Entry 5WOH (X-ray diffraction, 1.58 A resolution); this record covers chains A and B of the 4 polymer chains in the assembly.

== Chain A ==
Protein: Hemoglobin subunit alpha
Source organism: Homo sapiens
UniProtKB: P69905 (HBA_HUMAN); residues 2-138 here correspond to UniProt positions 3-139 (UniProt number = residue number + 1)
Sequence (137 residues; each row starts with the number of its first residue):
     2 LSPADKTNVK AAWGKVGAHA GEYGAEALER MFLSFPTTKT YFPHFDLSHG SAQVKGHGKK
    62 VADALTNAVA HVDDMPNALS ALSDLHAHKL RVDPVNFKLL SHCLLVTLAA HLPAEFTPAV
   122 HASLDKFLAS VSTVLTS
Metal / ion sites: heme Fe near His-87 (its only coordinating residue here)
Small-molecule neighbours: heme (HEM): Met-32, Thr-39, Tyr-42, Phe-43, His-45, Phe-46, His-58, Lys-61, Val-62, Ala-65, Leu-66, Leu-83, Leu-86, His-87, Leu-91, Val-93, Asn-97, Phe-98, Leu-101, Leu-105, Val-132, Leu-136
Swiss-Prot annotation at these positions:
  - binding site (O2): His-58
  - binding site (heme b): His-87
  - site: Thr-8, Asn-9 (Microbial infection: Cleavage), Lys-11 (Not glycated), Ala-13, Trp-14 (Microbial infection: Cleavage), Tyr-24, Gly-25 (Microbial infection: Cleavage), Leu-29, Glu-30 (Microbial infection: Cleavage), His-45, Phe-46 (Microbial infection: Cleavage), Asp-47, Leu-48 (Microbial infection: Cleavage), Ser-52, Ala-53 (Microbial infection: Cleavage), Val-55, Lys-56 (Microbial infection: Cleavage), Lys-56 (Not glycated), Gly-59, Lys-60 (Microbial infection: Cleavage), Lys-60 (Not glycated), Lys-90 (Not glycated), Leu-91, Arg-92 (Microbial infection: Cleavage), Lys-99 (Not glycated), Leu-106, Val-107 (Microbial infection: Cleavage), Thr-108, Leu-109 (Microbial infection: Cleavage), Val-121, His-122 (Microbial infection: Cleavage), Ser-133, Thr-134 (Microbial infection: Cleavage)
  - modified residue: Ser-3 (Phosphoserine), Lys-7 (N6-succinyllysine), Thr-8 (Phosphothreonine), Lys-11 (N6-succinyllysine), Lys-16 (N6-acetyllysine), Tyr-24 (Phosphotyrosine), Ser-35 (Phosphoserine), Lys-40 (N6-succinyllysine), Ser-49 (Phosphoserine), Ser-102 (Phosphoserine), Thr-108 (Phosphothreonine), Ser-124 (Phosphoserine), Ser-131 (Phosphoserine), Thr-134 (Phosphothreonine), Thr-137 (Phosphothreonine), Ser-138 (Phosphoserine)
  - glycosylation (N-linked (Glc) (glycation) lysine): Lys-7, Lys-16, Lys-40, Lys-61

== Chain B ==
Protein: Hemoglobin subunit beta
Source organism: Homo sapiens
UniProtKB: P68871 (HBB_HUMAN); residues 1-146 here correspond to UniProt positions 2-147 (UniProt number = residue number + 1)
Sequence (146 residues; each row starts with the number of its first residue):
     1 VHLTPEEKSA VTALWGKVNV DEVGGEALGR LLVVYPWTQR FFESFGDLST PDAVMGNPKV
    61 KAHGKKVLGA FSDGLAHLDN LKGTFATLSE LHCDKLHVDP ENFRLLGNVL VCVLAHHFGK
   121 EFTPPVQAAY QKVVAGVANA LAHKYH
Metal / ion sites: heme Fe near His-92 (its only coordinating residue here)
Small-molecule neighbours: heme (HEM): Leu-31, Thr-38, Phe-41, Phe-42, Phe-45, His-63, Lys-66, Val-67, Ala-70, Phe-71, Phe-85, Leu-88, Leu-91, His-92, Leu-96, Val-98, Asn-102, Phe-103, Leu-106, Val-137, Leu-141
Swiss-Prot annotation at these positions:
  - binding site ((2R)-2,3-bisphosphoglycerate): Val-1, His-2, Lys-82, His-143
  - binding site (heme b): His-63, His-92
  - site: Glu-7, Lys-8 (Microbial infection: Cleavage), Gly-25, Glu-26 (Microbial infection: Cleavage), Gly-29, Arg-30 (Microbial infection: Cleavage), Tyr-35, Pro-36 (Microbial infection: Cleavage), Trp-37, Thr-38 (Microbial infection: Cleavage), Phe-45, Gly-46 (Microbial infection: Cleavage), Asp-52, Ala-53 (Microbial infection: Cleavage), Gly-56, Asn-57 (Microbial infection: Cleavage), Lys-59 (Not glycated), Phe-71, Ser-72 (Microbial infection: Cleavage), Gly-74, Leu-75 (Microbial infection: Cleavage), Lys-82 (Not glycated), Thr-84, Phe-85 (Microbial infection: Cleavage), His-92, Cys-93 (Microbial infection: Cleavage), Lys-95 (Not glycated), Arg-104, Leu-105 (Microbial infection: Cleavage), Leu-110, Val-111 (Microbial infection: Cleavage), Gly-119, Lys-120 (Microbial infection: Cleavage), Phe-122, Thr-123 (Microbial infection: Cleavage), Ala-128, Ala-129 (Microbial infection: Cleavage) and 2 more in UniProt
  - modified residue: Val-1 (N-acetylvaline), Ser-9 (Phosphoserine), Thr-12 (Phosphothreonine), Ser-44 (Phosphoserine), Thr-50 (Phosphothreonine), Lys-59 (N6-acetyllysine), Lys-82 (N6-acetyllysine), Thr-87 (Phosphothreonine), Cys-93 (S-nitrosocysteine), Lys-144 (N6-acetyllysine)
  - glycosylation: Val-1 (N-linked (Glc) (glycation) valine), Lys-8 (N-linked (Glc) (glycation) lysine), Lys-17 (N-linked (Glc) (glycation) lysine), Lys-66 (N-linked (Glc) (glycation) lysine), Lys-120 (N-linked (Glc) (glycation) lysine), Lys-144 (N-linked (Glc) (glycation) lysine)

== How chain A and chain B interact ==
Residue-residue contacts (37; chain A residue first):
  Glu-30(A) with Pro-124(B)
  Arg-31(A) with Phe-122(B), hydrogen bond (side chain-backbone); Thr-123(B); Pro-124(B); Gln-127(B), hydrogen bond
  Leu-34(A) with Pro-124(B), hydrophobic; Pro-125(B); Ala-128(B)
  Ser-35(A) with Gln-127(B); Ala-128(B); Gln-131(B)
  Phe-36(A) with Gln-131(B)
  His-103(A) with Asn-108(B); Val-111(B); Gln-127(B); Gln-131(B), hydrogen bond
  Cys-104(A) with Gln-127(B)
  Val-107(A) with Val-111(B), hydrophobic; Ala-115(B); Gln-127(B)
  Ala-110(A) with Cys-112(B); Ala-115(B); His-116(B)
  Ala-111(A) with Ala-115(B); Gly-119(B)
  Pro-114(A) with His-116(B), hydrogen bond (backbone-side chain)
  Phe-117(A) with Arg-30(B), hydrogen bond (backbone-side chain); His-116(B)
  Thr-118(A) with Arg-30(B)
  Pro-119(A) with Arg-30(B); Val-33(B); Met-55(B), hydrophobic
  His-122(A) with Arg-30(B), hydrogen bond; Val-34(B)
  Ala-123(A) with Val-34(B), hydrophobic
  Asp-126(A) with Val-34(B); Tyr-35(B)
Also at the interface, not in a pair above, chain A (23 interface residues in all): Glu-27, Lys-99, Leu-100, Leu-106, Ala-120, Lys-127
Also at the interface, not in a pair above, chain B (22 interface residues in all): Glu-26, Pro-51, Arg-104, Lys-120

== In short ==
23 residues of chain A and 22 residues of chain B are in contact, with 6 hydrogen bonds. Polar contacts
include Arg-31(A)/Phe-122(B), Arg-31(A)/Gln-127(B) and His-103(A)/Gln-131(B). Bound to chain A: heme. Bound to
chain B: heme.
Chain A is Hemoglobin subunit alpha and chain B is Hemoglobin subunit beta, both from Homo sapiens; the
structure, Human Hemoglobin Immersed in Liquid Oxygen for 20 seconds, was determined by X-ray diffraction
(same publication as 5WOG and 6BB5).
